Entry 8R11 (X-ray diffraction, 1.31 A resolution); this record covers chains A and B.

Chain A (and B):
Molecule: 3C-like proteinase
From: Severe acute respiratory syndrome coronavirus 2
Notes: EC 3.4.22.69; chain B of this document is another copy of the same molecule, construct and numbering; everything in this record applies to it too
UniProtKB: P0DTC1 (R1A_SARS2); residues 1-306 here correspond to UniProt positions 3264-3569 (UniProt number = residue number + 3263)
Sequence (306 residues; numbered 1 to 306; the number before each row is that of its first residue):
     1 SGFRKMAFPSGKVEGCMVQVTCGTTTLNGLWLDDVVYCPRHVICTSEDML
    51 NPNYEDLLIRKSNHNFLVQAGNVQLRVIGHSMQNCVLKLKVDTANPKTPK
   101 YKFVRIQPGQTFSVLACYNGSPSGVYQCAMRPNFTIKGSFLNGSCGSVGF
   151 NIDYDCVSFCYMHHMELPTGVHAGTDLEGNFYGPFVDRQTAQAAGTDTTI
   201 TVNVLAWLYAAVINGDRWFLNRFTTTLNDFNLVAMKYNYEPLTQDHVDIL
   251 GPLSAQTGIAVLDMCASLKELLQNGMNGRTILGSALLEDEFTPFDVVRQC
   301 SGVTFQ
Ligand contacts: XI0 (1-[(2S)-2-(3-chlorophenyl)pyrrolidin-1-yl]-2-(5-methylpyridin-3-yl)ethanone): H41, M49, F140, L141, N142, S144, C145, H163, H164, M165, E166, H172, F181, V186, D187, R188, Q189, Q192
What the authors report for this chain:
  - binding site for XI0: H41, H163, E166

Interface between chain A and chain B:
Residue-residue contacts (82):
  S1(A) - G138(B)
  S1(A) - S139(B)
  S1(A) - F140(B)  hydrogen bond (backbone-backbone)
  S1(A) - E166(B)  hydrogen bond (backbone-side chain)
  S1(A) - G170(B)
  S1(A) - H172(B)
  G2(A) - G138(B)
  G2(A) - S139(B)
  R4(A) - Y126(B)
  R4(A) - Q127(B)  hydrogen bond (side chain-backbone)
  R4(A) - C128(B)
  R4(A) - K137(B)  hydrogen bond (side chain-backbone)
  R4(A) - S139(B)
  R4(A) - E290(B)  salt bridge
  K5(A) - Y126(B)
  M6(A) - G124(B)
  M6(A) - V125(B)
  M6(A) - Y126(B)  hydrophobic
  M6(A) - S139(B)
  A7(A) - G124(B)
  A7(A) - V125(B)  hydrogen bond (backbone-backbone)
  F8(A) - V125(B)
  P9(A) - S10(B)
  P9(A) - E14(B)
  P9(A) - P122(B)  hydrophobic
  P9(A) - S123(B)
  P9(A) - G124(B)
  S10(A) - P9(B)
  S10(A) - S10(B)  hydrogen bond (side chain-backbone)
  S10(A) - E14(B)  hydrogen bond (backbone-side chain)
  G11(A) - G11(B)
  G11(A) - E14(B)  hydrogen bond (backbone-side chain)
  E14(A) - P9(B)
  E14(A) - S10(B)  hydrogen bond (side chain-backbone)
  E14(A) - G11(B)  hydrogen bond (side chain-backbone)
  Y118(A) - G302(B)
  Y118(A) - T304(B)
  S121(A) - T304(B)
  S121(A) - F305(B)
  P122(A) - P9(B)  hydrophobic
  P122(A) - T304(B)
  P122(A) - F305(B)  hydrogen bond (backbone-backbone)
  S123(A) - P9(B)
  S123(A) - R298(B)  hydrogen bond (backbone-side chain)
  S123(A) - V303(B)  hydrogen bond (side chain-backbone)
  S123(A) - F305(B)
  G124(A) - M6(B)
  G124(A) - A7(B)
  V125(A) - M6(B)
  V125(A) - A7(B)  hydrogen bond (backbone-backbone)
  V125(A) - F8(B)
  V125(A) - V125(B)  hydrophobic
  Y126(A) - R4(B)
  Y126(A) - K5(B)
  Y126(A) - M6(B)  hydrophobic
  Q127(A) - R4(B)
  K137(A) - R4(B)  hydrogen bond (backbone-side chain)
  G138(A) - S1(B)
  G138(A) - G2(B)
  S139(A) - S1(B)
  S139(A) - G2(B)  hydrogen bond (side chain-backbone)
  S139(A) - R4(B)
  S139(A) - M6(B)
  S139(A) - Q299(B)  hydrogen bond
  F140(A) - S1(B)  hydrogen bond (backbone-backbone)
  L141(A) - Q299(B)
  L141(A) - C300(B)
  L141(A) - S301(B)
  L141(A) - G302(B)
  E166(A) - S1(B)  hydrogen bond
  H172(A) - S1(B)
  G283(A) - L286(B)
  A285(A) - A285(B)  hydrophobic
  A285(A) - L286(B)  hydrophobic
  L286(A) - G283(B)
  L286(A) - A285(B)
  E290(A) - R4(B)  salt bridge
  R298(A) - S123(B)  hydrogen bond (side chain-backbone)
  R298(A) - G124(B)
  Q299(A) - S139(B)  hydrogen bond
  Q299(A) - L141(B)
  S301(A) - L141(B)
Also at the interface, not in a pair above, chain A (40 interface residues in all): F3, K12, L115, C128, G170, T280, C300
Also at the interface, not in a pair above, chain B (42 interface residues in all): F3, L115, T280, S284

In short:
The interface between chain A and chain B involves 40 residues on one side and 42 on the other; the contacts
include 21 hydrogen bonds and 2 salt bridges. Polar contacts include R4(A)-E290(B), S1(A)-E166(B) and
R4(A)-Q127(B). Ligands of chain A: compound XI0. From the paper: a binding site for XI0 at H41(A), H163(A) and
E166(A).
Chain A and chain B are both 3C-like proteinase (Severe acute respiratory syndrome coronavirus 2); the
structure, Structure of compound 7 bound to SARS-CoV-2 main protease, was determined by X-ray diffraction
(same publication as 8R12, 8R14 and 8R16).
